PDB entry 9JHN | electron microscopy, 3.00 A resolution | chains B and F of the 6 polymer chains in the assembly

== Chain B ==
Molecule: Clostridium perfringen Argonaute
Organism: Clostridium perfringens
Chain sequence (751 residues; numbered 1 to 751; the number before each row is that of its first residue):
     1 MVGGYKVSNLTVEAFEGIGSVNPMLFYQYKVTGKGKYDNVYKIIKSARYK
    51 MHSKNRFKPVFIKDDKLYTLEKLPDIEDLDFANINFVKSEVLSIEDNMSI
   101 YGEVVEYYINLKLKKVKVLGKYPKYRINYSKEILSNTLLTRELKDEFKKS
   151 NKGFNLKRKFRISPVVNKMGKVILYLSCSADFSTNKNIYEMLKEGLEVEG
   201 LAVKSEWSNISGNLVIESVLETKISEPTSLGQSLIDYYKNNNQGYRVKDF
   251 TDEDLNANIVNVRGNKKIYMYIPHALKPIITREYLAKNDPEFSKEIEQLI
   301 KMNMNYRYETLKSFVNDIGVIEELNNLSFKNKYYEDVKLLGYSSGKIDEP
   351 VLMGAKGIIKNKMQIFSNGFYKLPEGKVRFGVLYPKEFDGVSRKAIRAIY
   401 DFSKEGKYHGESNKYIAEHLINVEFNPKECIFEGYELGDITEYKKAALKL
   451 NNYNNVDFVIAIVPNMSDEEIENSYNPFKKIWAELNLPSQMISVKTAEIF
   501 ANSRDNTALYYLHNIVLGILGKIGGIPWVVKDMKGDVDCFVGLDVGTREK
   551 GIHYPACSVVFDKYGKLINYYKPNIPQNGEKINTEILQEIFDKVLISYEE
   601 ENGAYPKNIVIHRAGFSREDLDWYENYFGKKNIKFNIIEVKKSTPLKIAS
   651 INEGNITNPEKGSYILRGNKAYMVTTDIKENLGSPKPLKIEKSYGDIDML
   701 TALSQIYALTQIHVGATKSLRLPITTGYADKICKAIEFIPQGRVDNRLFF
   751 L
Disordered / not traced: 1-6
Ion coordination: Mn2+: Asp544, Asp730 (shared with DT9(F) of chain F)

== Chain F ==
Molecule: 58-nt DNA strand
Sequence (58 nucleotides; each row starts with the number of its first residue; numbers below 1 keep their minus sign (DA-20 is residue -20)):
   -20 ATTTAAATAATTTAATATACTATACAACCTACTACCTCATATAAATTTTT
    30 AAATAAAT
Disordered / not traced: -20 to 1, 20-37
Ion coordination: Mn2+: DT9 (shared with Asp544(B), Asp730(B) of chain B)

== How chain B and chain F interact ==
Residue-residue contacts (47; chain B residue first):
  Lys42(B) with DT2(F), hydrogen bond to the base
  Lys45(B) with DA3(F), hydrogen bond to the base; DC4(F), hydrogen bond to the base
  Lys131(B) with DA5(F), phosphate contact
  Arg161(B) with DA5(F), salt bridge to the phosphate
  Arg282(B) with DA13(F), sugar contact; DC14(F), salt bridge to the phosphate
  Glu283(B) with DT12(F), sugar contact
  Ser293(B) with DA13(F), phosphate contact; DC14(F), hydrogen bond to the phosphate
  Lys294(B) with DC14(F), sugar contact; DC15(F), salt bridge to the phosphate
  Glu297(B) with DC14(F), sugar contact
  Lys301(B) with DC14(F), hydrogen bond to the base
  Met363(B) with DC17(F), phosphate contact; DA18(F), phosphate contact; DT19(F), base contact
  Gln364(B) with DT19(F), base contact
  Tyr415(B) with DT19(F), base contact
  Tyr510(B) with DC17(F), sugar contact; DA18(F), sugar contact; DT19(F), base contact
  Tyr511(B) with DC17(F), hydrogen bond to the base
  His513(B) with DT19(F), hydrogen bond to the base
  Thr547(B) with DT9(F), sugar contact
  Arg548(B) with DA10(F), sugar contact
  Tyr554(B) with DT9(F), phosphate contact; DA10(F), hydrogen bond to the phosphate
  Gly615(B) with DC7(F), phosphate contact; DC8(F), phosphate contact
  Phe616(B) with DA6(F), phosphate contact; DC7(F), sugar contact
  Val640(B) with DC8(F), phosphate contact
  Lys641(B) with DC7(F), salt bridge to the phosphate; DC8(F), phosphate contact
  Lys642(B) with DC8(F), hydrogen bond to the phosphate; DT9(F), salt bridge to the phosphate
  Ser643(B) with DC7(F), sugar contact; DC8(F), hydrogen bond to the phosphate; DT9(F), base contact
  Leu682(B) with DC15(F), sugar contact; DT16(F), sugar contact
  Lys689(B) with DC7(F), phosphate contact
  Lys718(B) with DT16(F), base contact; DC17(F), base contact
  Asp730(B) with DT9(F), phosphate contact
  Lys734(B) with DA10(F), phosphate contact
Other interface residues (no listed pair), chain B (40 interface residues in all): Tyr41, Ser46, Ala286, Asn361, Ser367, Asn506, Leu509, Asp544, Gly546, Ala614

== Summary ==
40 residues of chain B and 17 residues of chain F are in contact, with 10 hydrogen bonds and 5 salt bridges.
Polar pairs include Lys42(B)-DT2(F), Lys45(B)-DA3(F) and Lys45(B)-DC4(F). Asp544(B), Asp730(B) and DT9(F) form
the Mn2+ site.
Chain B is Clostridium perfringen Argonaute (Clostridium perfringens) and chain F is a 58-nt DNA strand; the
structure, Cryo-EM structure of CpAgo_gDNA-tg_bubble_dsDNA dimeric ternary complex, was determined by electron
microscopy.
